PDB entry 4AXE | X-ray diffraction, 2.50 A resolution | chain A

Chain A:
Name: Inositol-pentakisphosphate 2-kinase
Source organism: Arabidopsis thaliana
Notes: EC 2.7.1.158
UniProtKB: Q93YN9 (IPPK_ARATH); residues 1-451 here = UniProt positions 1-451
Sequence (456 residues; each row starts with the number of its first residue; numbers below 1 keep their minus sign (Gly-4 is residue -4)):
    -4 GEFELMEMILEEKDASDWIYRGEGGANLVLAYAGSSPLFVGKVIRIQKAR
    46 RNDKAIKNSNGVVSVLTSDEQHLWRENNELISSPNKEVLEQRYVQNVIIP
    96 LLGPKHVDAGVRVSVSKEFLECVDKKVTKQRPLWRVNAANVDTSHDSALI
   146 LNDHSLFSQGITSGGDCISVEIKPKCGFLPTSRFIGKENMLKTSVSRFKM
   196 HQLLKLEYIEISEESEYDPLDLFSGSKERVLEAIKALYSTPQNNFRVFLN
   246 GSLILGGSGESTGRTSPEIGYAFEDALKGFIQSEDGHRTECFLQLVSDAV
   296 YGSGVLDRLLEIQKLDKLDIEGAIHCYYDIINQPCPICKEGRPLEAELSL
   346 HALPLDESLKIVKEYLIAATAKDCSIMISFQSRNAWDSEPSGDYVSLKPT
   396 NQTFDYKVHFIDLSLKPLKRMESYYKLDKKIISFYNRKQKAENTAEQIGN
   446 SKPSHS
Disordered / not traced: -4 to 0, 158-159, 334-336, 386, 435-451
Sequence notes: expression tag (-4 to 0); conflict Ser54 (Ala in Q93YN9), Gln90 (Lys in Q93YN9), Thr157 (Ser in Q93YN9), Ile204 (Asn in Q93YN9), Arg224 (Ser in Q93YN9), Cys321 (Ser in Q93YN9), Ile325 (Leu in Q93YN9), Arg337 (Lys in Q93YN9)
Metal / ion sites: Zn2+: His320, Cys330, Cys333, His346
Ligand contacts: ADP (adenosine-5'-diphosphate): Arg16, Gly17, Glu18, Gly19, Gly20, Ala21, Asn22, Val24, Val38, Arg40, Leu146, Asn147, Asp148, His149, Ser150, Glu166, Arg241, Phe243, Met372, Ile406, Asp407
UniProt features mapped onto this chain:
  - motif: Glu166 to Lys170 (EXKPK motif)
  - binding site (ATP): Gly19 to Asn22, Arg40, Asn147 to His149, Glu166 to Lys168, Arg241, Asp407
  - binding site (substrate): Arg45, Arg130, Lys170, Lys200, Asn238, Asp368, Lys411, Arg415, Tyr419
  - binding site (Zn(2+)): His320, Cys330, Cys333, His346
  - modified residue: Met1 (N-acetylmethionine)

Summary:
Chain A binds ADP. His320, Cys330, Cys333 and His346 form the Zn2+ site. Curated annotation (UniProt) lists 13
ATP-binding residues, 9 substrate-binding residues and 4 Zn2+-binding residues.
Chain A is Inositol-pentakisphosphate 2-kinase (Arabidopsis thaliana); the structure, Inositol
1,3,4,5,6-pentakisphosphate 2-kinase in complex with ADP, was determined by X-ray diffraction together with
4AXC, 4AXD and 4AXF from the same study.
